Entry 7TKC (electron microscopy, 5.80 A resolution (low resolution: residue-level contacts below are approximate; hydrogen-bond / salt-bridge calls are withheld)); this record covers chains A and O of the 27 polymer chains in the assembly.

== Chain A ==
Molecule: ATP synthase subunit alpha
From: Saccharomyces cerevisiae
UniProtKB: P07251 (ATPA_YEAST); residues 1-510 here correspond to UniProt positions 36-545 (UniProt number = residue number + 35)
Chain sequence (510 residues; each row starts with the number of its first residue):
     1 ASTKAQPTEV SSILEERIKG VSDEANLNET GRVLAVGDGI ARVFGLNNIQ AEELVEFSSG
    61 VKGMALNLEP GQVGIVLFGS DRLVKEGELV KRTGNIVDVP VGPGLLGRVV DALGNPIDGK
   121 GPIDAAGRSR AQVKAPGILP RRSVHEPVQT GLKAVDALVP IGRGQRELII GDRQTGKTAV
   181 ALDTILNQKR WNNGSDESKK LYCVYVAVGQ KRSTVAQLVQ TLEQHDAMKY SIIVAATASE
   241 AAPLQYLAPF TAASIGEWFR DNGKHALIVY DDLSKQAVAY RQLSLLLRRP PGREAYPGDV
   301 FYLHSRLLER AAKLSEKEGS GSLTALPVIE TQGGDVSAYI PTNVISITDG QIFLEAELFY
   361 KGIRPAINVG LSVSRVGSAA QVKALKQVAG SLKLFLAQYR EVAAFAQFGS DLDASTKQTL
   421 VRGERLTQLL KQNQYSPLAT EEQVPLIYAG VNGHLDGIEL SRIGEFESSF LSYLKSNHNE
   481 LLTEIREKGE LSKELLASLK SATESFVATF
Disordered / not traced: 1-8, 408-409, 510
Curated features (UniProtKB/Swiss-Prot):
  - binding site (ATP): Gly-171 to Thr-178
  - site: Ser-372 (Required for activity)
  - modified residue (Phosphoserine): Ser-22, Ser-143

== Chain O ==
Molecule: ATP synthase subunit 5
From: Saccharomyces cerevisiae
UniProtKB: P09457 (ATPO_YEAST); residues 1-195 here correspond to UniProt positions 18-212 (UniProt number = residue number + 17)
Chain sequence (195 residues; row label = number of the first residue in the row):
     1 ASKAAAPPPV RLFGVEGTYA TALYQAAAKN SSIDAAFQSL QKVESTVKKN PKLGHLLLNP
    61 ALSLKDRNSV IDAIVETHKN LDGYVVNLLK VLSENNRLGC FEKIASDFGV LNDAHNGLLK
   121 GTVTSAEPLD PKSFKRIEKA LSASKLVGQG KSLKLENVVK PEIKGGLIVE LGDKTVDLSI
   181 STKIQKLNKV LEDSI
Disordered / not traced: 1-6, 194-195

== How chain A and chain O interact ==
Pairs across the interface - 12 pairs, chain A then chain O:
  Glu-24(A) / Asp-177(O)
  Ala-25(A) / Thr-175(O)
  Ala-25(A) / Val-176(O)
  Ala-25(A) / Asp-177(O)
  Asn-26(A) / Thr-175(O)
  Leu-27(A) / Asp-173(O)
  Leu-27(A) / Lys-174(O)
  Asn-28(A) / Gly-172(O)
  Asn-28(A) / Asp-173(O)
  Asn-28(A) / Lys-174(O)
  Glu-29(A) / Asp-173(O)
  Thr-30(A) / Asp-173(O)

== Summary ==
7 residues of chain A face 6 of chain O across their interface. Curated annotation (UniProt) lists 8
ATP-binding residues on chain A.
Here chain A is ATP synthase subunit alpha and chain O is ATP synthase subunit 5, both from Saccharomyces
cerevisiae. Entry 7TKC (Yeast ATP synthase State 1catalytic(g) with 10 mM ATP backbone model) was determined
by electron microscopy together with 7TJS, 7TJT, 7TJU, 7TJV, 7TJW, 7TJX and 30 further entries from the same
study.
